PDB entry 7OE0 | electron microscopy, 2.69 A resolution | chains E and A of the 20 polymer chains in the assembly

Chain E:
Name: 30S ribosomal protein S5
Source organism: Escherichia coli BW25113
UniProtKB: A0A6D2YBZ5 (A0A6D2YBZ5_ECOLI); residues 1-166 here correspond to UniProt positions 2-167 (UniProt number = residue number + 1)
Amino-acid sequence (166 residues; each row starts with the number of its first residue):
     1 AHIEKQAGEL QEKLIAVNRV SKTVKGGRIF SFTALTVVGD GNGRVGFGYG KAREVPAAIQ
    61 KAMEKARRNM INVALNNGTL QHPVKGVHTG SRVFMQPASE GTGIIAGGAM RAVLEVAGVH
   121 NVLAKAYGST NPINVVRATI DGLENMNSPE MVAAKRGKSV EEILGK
Unresolved in the structure: 1-8, 159-166

Chain A:
Molecule: 16S rRNA
Source organism: Escherichia coli BW25113
Sequence (1542 nucleotides; numbered 1 to 1542; the number before each row is that of its first residue):
     1 AAAUUGAAGA GUUUGAUCAU GGCUCAGAUU GAACGCUGGC GGCAGGCCUA ACACAUGCAA
    61 GUCGAACGGU AACAGGAAGA AGCUUGCUUC UUUGCUGACG AGUGGCGGAC GGGUGAGUAA
   121 UGUCUGGGAA ACUGCCUGAU GGAGGGGGAU AACUACUGGA AACGGUAGCU AAUACCGCAU
   181 AACGUCGCAA GACCAAAGAG GGGGACCUUC GGGCCUCUUG CCAUCGGAUG UGCCCAGAUG
   241 GGAUUAGCUA GUAGGUGGGG UAACGGCUCA CCUAGGCGAC GAUCCCUAGC UGGUCUGAGA
   301 GGAUGACCAG CCACACUGGA ACUGAGACAC GGUCCAGACU CCUACGGGAG GCAGCAGUGG
   361 GGAAUAUUGC ACAAUGGGCG CAAGCCUGAU GCAGCCAUGC CGCGUGUAUG AAGAAGGCCU
   421 UCGGGUUGUA AAGUACUUUC AGCGGGGAGG AAGGGAGUAA AGUUAAUACC UUUGCUCAUU
   481 GACGUUACCC GCAGAAGAAG CACCGGCUAA CUCCGUGCCA GCAGCCGCGG UAAUACGGAG
   541 GGUGCAAGCG UUAAUCGGAA UUACUGGGCG UAAAGCGCAC GCAGGCGGUU UGUUAAGUCA
   601 GAUGUGAAAU CCCCGGGCUC AACCUGGGAA CUGCAUCUGA UACUGGCAAG CUUGAGUCUC
   661 GUAGAGGGGG GUAGAAUUCC AGGUGUAGCG GUGAAAUGCG UAGAGAUCUG GAGGAAUACC
   721 GGUGGCGAAG GCGGCCCCCU GGACGAAGAC UGACGCUCAG GUGCGAAAGC GUGGGGAGCA
   781 AACAGGAUUA GAUACCCUGG UAGUCCACGC CGUAAACGAU GUCGACUUGG AGGUUGUGCC
   841 CUUGAGGCGU GGCUUCCGGA GCUAACGCGU UAAGUCGACC GCCUGGGGAG UACGGCCGCA
   901 AGGUUAAAAC UCAAAUGAAU UGACGGGGGC CCGCACAAGC GGUGGAGCAU GUGGUUUAAU
   961 UCGAUGCAAC GCGAAGAACC UUACCUGGUC UUGACAUCCA CGGAAGUUUU CAGAGAUGAG
  1021 AAUGUGCCUU CGGGAACCGU GAGACAGGUG CUGCAUGGCU GUCGUCAGCU CGUGUUGUGA
  1081 AAUGUUGGGU UAAGUCCCGC AACGAGCGCA ACCCUUAUCC UUUGUUGCCA GCGGUCCGGC
  1141 CGGGAACUCA AAGGAGACUG CCAGUGAUAA ACUGGAGGAA GGUGGGGAUG ACGUCAAGUC
  1201 AUCAUGGCCC UUACGACCAG GGCUACACAC GUGCUACAAU GGCGCAUACA AAGAGAAGCG
  1261 ACCUCGCGAG AGCAAGCGGA CCUCAUAAAG UGCGUCGUAG UCCGGAUUGG AGUCUGCAAC
  1321 UCGACUCCAU GAAGUCGGAA UCGCUAGUAA UCGUGGAUCA GAAUGCCACG GUGAAUACGU
  1381 UCCCGGGCCU UGUACACACC GCCCGUCACA CCAUGGGAGU GGGUUGCAAA AGAAGUAGGU
  1441 AGCUUAACCU UCGGGAGGGC GCUUACCACU UUGUGAUUCA UGACUGGGGU GAAGUCGUAA
  1501 CAAGGUAACC GUAGGGGAAC CUGCGGUUGG AUCACCUCCU UA
Unresolved in the structure: 1-4, 1398-1408, 1494-1498, 1531-1542
What the authors report for this chain:
  - conformationally variable residues (order/disorder transition): A1398 to U1406, U1495 to U1498

How chain E and chain A interact:
Residue-residue contacts - 67 pairs, chain E then chain A:
  Asn18(E) - U17(A)  hydrogen bond to the phosphate
  Val20(E) - A16(A)  sugar contact
  Val20(E) - A1080(A)  sugar contact
  Val20(E) - A1081(A)  phosphate contact
  Ser21(E) - G15(A)  hydrogen bond to the sugar
  Ser21(E) - A16(A)  hydrogen bond to the sugar
  Ser21(E) - A1080(A)  phosphate contact
  Ser21(E) - A1081(A)  phosphate contact
  Lys22(E) - U921(A)  sugar contact
  Lys22(E) - A1081(A)  phosphate contact
  Lys22(E) - A1082(A)  salt bridge to the phosphate
  Thr23(E) - G15(A)  base contact
  Thr23(E) - U921(A)  hydrogen bond to the sugar
  Thr23(E) - G922(A)  sugar contact
  Thr23(E) - A1396(A)  base contact
  Val24(E) - G922(A)  sugar contact
  Lys25(E) - G922(A)  phosphate contact
  Lys25(E) - A923(A)  phosphate contact
  Arg28(E) - G15(A)  hydrogen bond to the sugar
  Arg28(E) - C1397(A)  hydrogen bond to the sugar
  Thr33(E) - A1080(A)  phosphate contact
  Tyr49(E) - G1079(A)  hydrogen bond to the phosphate
  Tyr49(E) - A1080(A)  hydrogen bond to the phosphate
  Lys51(E) - A1080(A)  salt bridge to the phosphate
  Lys51(E) - A1081(A)  salt bridge to the phosphate
  Arg53(E) - C1071(A)  sugar contact
  Lys61(E) - U1073(A)  salt bridge to the phosphate
  Glu64(E) - U1073(A)  phosphate contact
  Arg68(E) - G1074(A)  salt bridge to the phosphate
  His88(E) - U1078(A)  hydrogen bond to the sugar
  Thr89(E) - A19(A)  phosphate contact
  Thr89(E) - A864(A)  sugar contact
  Thr89(E) - U1078(A)  base contact
  Gly90(E) - U20(A)  phosphate contact
  Phe94(E) - A7(A)  base contact
  Gln96(E) - A7(A)  hydrogen bond to the base
  Ala98(E) - G6(A)  base contact
  Ser99(E) - U5(A)  base contact
  Ser99(E) - G6(A)  hydrogen bond to the base
  Thr102(E) - G6(A)  hydrogen bond to the base
  Ile105(E) - A8(A)  phosphate contact
  Ala106(E) - A8(A)  hydrogen bond to the sugar
  Gly107(E) - A8(A)  phosphate contact
  Gly107(E) - G9(A)  sugar contact
  Gly108(E) - G9(A)  sugar contact
  Arg111(E) - A8(A)  hydrogen bond to the base
  Leu123(E) - G6(A)  sugar contact
  Leu123(E) - A7(A)  phosphate contact
  Ala124(E) - A7(A)  hydrogen bond to the sugar
  Ala124(E) - A8(A)  sugar contact
  Lys125(E) - G9(A)  salt bridge to the phosphate
  Lys125(E) - G558(A)  phosphate contact
  Lys125(E) - A559(A)  salt bridge to the phosphate
  Ala126(E) - G9(A)  hydrogen bond to the phosphate
  Tyr127(E) - A7(A)  base contact
  Tyr127(E) - A560(A)  stacking on the base
  Ser129(E) - A19(A)  hydrogen bond to the phosphate
  Thr130(E) - A10(A)  hydrogen bond to the phosphate
  Asn131(E) - C18(A)  hydrogen bond to the phosphate
  Asn131(E) - A19(A)  phosphate contact
  Ile133(E) - C18(A)  sugar contact
  Ile133(E) - U1078(A)  sugar contact
  Asn134(E) - C18(A)  hydrogen bond to the phosphate
  Asn134(E) - A19(A)  hydrogen bond to the phosphate
  Asn134(E) - U1078(A)  hydrogen bond to the sugar
  Arg137(E) - U1078(A)  hydrogen bond to the phosphate
  Arg137(E) - G1079(A)  salt bridge to the phosphate
Interface residues without a listed pair, chain E (42 interface residues in all): Lys65, Arg92, Met110
Interface residues without a listed pair, chain A (32 interface residues in all): A865, G1072, U1075

Overview:
The interface between chain E and chain A involves 42 residues on one side and 32 on the other, with 23
hydrogen bonds, 8 salt bridges and 1 aromatic stacking contact. Polar contacts include Gln96(E)-A7(A),
Ser99(E)-G6(A) and Thr102(E)-G6(A). From the paper: conformational variability at A1398(A) and U1495(A).
Chain E is 30S ribosomal protein S5 and chain A is 16S rRNA, both from Escherichia coli BW25113; the
structure, E. coli pre-30S delta rbfA ribosomal subunit class F, was determined by electron microscopy,
deposited together with 7OE1 and 7OI0.
